PDB entry 9MX0 | electron microscopy, 3.35 A resolution | chains A and D of the 24 polymer chains in the assembly

# Chain A (and D)
Name: MmpL5 protein
From: Mycolicibacterium smegmatis
Notes: chain D of this document is another copy of the same molecule, construct and numbering; everything in this record applies to it too
Reference sequence: A0QS80 (A0QS80_MYCS2); numbering as in UniProt (aligned over 1-967)
Chain sequence (967 residues; numbered 1 to 967; the number before each row is that of its first residue):
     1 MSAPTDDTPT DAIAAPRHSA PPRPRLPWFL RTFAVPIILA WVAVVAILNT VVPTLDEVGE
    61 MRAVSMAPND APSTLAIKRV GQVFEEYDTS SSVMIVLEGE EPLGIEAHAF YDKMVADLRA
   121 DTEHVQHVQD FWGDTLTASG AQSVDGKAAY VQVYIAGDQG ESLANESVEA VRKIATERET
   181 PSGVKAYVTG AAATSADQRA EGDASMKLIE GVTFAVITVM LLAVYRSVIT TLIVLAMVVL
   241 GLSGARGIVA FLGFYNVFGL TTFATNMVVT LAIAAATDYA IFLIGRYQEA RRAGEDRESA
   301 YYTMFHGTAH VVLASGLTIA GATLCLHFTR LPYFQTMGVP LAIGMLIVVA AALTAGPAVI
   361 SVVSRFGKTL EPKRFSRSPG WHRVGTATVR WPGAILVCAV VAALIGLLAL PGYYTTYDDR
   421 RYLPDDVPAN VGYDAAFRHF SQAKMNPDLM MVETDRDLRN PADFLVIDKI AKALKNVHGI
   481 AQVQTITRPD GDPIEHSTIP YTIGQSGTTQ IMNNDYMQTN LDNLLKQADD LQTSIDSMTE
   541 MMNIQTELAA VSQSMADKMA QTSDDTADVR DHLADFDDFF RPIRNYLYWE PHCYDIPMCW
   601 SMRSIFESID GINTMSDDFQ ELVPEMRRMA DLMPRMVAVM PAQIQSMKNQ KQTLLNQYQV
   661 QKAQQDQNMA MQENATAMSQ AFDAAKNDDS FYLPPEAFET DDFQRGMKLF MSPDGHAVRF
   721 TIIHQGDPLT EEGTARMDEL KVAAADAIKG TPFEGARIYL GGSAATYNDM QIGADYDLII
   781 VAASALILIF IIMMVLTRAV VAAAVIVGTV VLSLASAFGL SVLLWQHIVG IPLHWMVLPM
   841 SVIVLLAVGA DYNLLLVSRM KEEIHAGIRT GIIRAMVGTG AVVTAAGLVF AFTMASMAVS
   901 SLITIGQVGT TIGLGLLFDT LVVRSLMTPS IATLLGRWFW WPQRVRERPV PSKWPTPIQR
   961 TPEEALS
Disordered / not traced: 1-21, 493-702, 957-967
Small-molecule neighbours: 4'-phosphopantetheine (PNS): Arg383, Val384, Ala387, Ile395, Leu926

# Interface between chain A and chain D
Contacting residue pairs - 13 pairs, chain A then chain D:
  Trp391(A) - Trp28(D)  hydrophobic
  Ala394(A) - Phe29(D)  hydrophobic
  Ala394(A) - Phe33(D)  hydrophobic
  Ile395(A) - Phe33(D)  hydrophobic
  Ile405(A) - Ala40(D)  hydrophobic
  Leu408(A) - Val44(D)  hydrophobic
  Leu408(A) - Ile47(D)  hydrophobic
  Leu408(A) - Phe251(D)
  Pro411(A) - Tyr255(D)  hydrophobic
  Gly412(A) - Tyr255(D)  hydrogen bond (backbone-side chain)
  Leu823(A) - Val51(D)  hydrophobic
  His827(A) - Thr50(D)
  His827(A) - Val51(D)
Other interface residues (no listed pair), chain A (12 interface residues in all): Val397, Cys398, Ala409
Other interface residues (no listed pair), chain D (13 interface residues in all): Arg25, Pro36, Leu48

# In short
12 residues of chain A face 13 of chain D across their interface; the contacts include 1 hydrogen bond. Its
one hydrogen-bonded contact is Gly412(A)-Tyr255(D). Chain A binds 4'-phosphopantetheine.
Chain A and chain D are both MmpL5 protein (Mycolicibacterium smegmatis); the structure, Cluster of bipartite
complex of MmpL5-AcpM from Mycolicibacterium smegmatis, was determined by electron microscopy.
